6RAX - chains 3 and 7 of the 13 polymer chains in the assembly; structure by electron microscopy, 3.99 A resolution.

Chain 3:
Molecule: DNA replication licensing factor Mcm3
Organism: Drosophila melanogaster
Notes: EC 3.6.4.12
Reference sequence: Q9XYU1 (MCM3_DROME); residues 1-819 here = UniProt positions 1-819
Sequence (819 residues; numbered 1 to 819; the number before each row is that of its first residue):
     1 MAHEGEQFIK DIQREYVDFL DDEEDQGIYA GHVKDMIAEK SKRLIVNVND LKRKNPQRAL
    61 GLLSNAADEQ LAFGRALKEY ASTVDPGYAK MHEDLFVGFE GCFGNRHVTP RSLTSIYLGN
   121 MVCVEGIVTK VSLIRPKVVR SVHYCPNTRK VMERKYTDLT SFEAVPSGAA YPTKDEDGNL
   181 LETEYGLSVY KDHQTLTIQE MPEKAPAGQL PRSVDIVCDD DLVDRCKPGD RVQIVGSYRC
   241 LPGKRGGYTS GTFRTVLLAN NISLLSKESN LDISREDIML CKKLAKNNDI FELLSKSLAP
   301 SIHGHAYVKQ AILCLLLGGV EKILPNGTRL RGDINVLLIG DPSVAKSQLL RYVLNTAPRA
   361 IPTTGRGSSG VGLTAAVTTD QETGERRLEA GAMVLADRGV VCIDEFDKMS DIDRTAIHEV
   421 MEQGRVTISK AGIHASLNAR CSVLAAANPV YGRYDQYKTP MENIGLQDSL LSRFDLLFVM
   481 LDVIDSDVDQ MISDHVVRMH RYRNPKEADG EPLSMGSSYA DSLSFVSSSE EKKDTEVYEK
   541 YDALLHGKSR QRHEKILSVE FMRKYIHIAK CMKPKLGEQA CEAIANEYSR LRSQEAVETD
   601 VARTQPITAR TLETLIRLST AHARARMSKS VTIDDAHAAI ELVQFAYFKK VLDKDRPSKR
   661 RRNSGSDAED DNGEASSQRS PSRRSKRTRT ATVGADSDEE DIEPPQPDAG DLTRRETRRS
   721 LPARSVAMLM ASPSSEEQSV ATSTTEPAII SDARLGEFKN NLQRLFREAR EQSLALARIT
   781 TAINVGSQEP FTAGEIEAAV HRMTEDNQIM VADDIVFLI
Unresolved in the structure: 1-3, 247-249, 303, 306-307, 339, 344, 508-519, 649-819
Small-molecule neighbours:
  - ADP (adenosine-5'-diphosphate): E422, A609, R610, E613
  - ATP (adenosine-5'-triphosphate): S301, I302, H305, G340, D341, P342, S343, A345, K346, S347, Q348, D404, E405, A447, N448
Curated features (UniProtKB/Swiss-Prot):
  - motif: S472 to D475 (Arginine finger)
  - binding site (ADP): Q348, L388, E389, A390, A392
  - modified residue: S522 (Phosphoserine), Y538 (Phosphotyrosine), S664 (Phosphoserine), S666 (Phosphoserine), S680 (Phosphoserine), S682 (Phosphoserine), T690 (Phosphothreonine), T692 (Phosphothreonine), S697 (Phosphoserine), S735 (Phosphoserine), S739 (Phosphoserine)
  - mutagenesis: K346 (K346A: Greatly reduces complex helicase activity)
What the authors report for this chain:
  - catalytic residues: R473 (citing earlier work)
  - mutagenesis - R473A: abolished catalytic activity

Chain 7:
Molecule: DNA replication licensing factor Mcm7
Organism: Drosophila melanogaster
Notes: EC 3.6.4.12
Reference sequence: Q9XYU0 (MCM7_DROME); residues 1-720 here = UniProt positions 1-720
Sequence (720 residues; numbered 1 to 720; the number before each row is that of its first residue):
     1 MARRDYAQDR ESIKTFLSEF CKCDDDGKKE FVYGSQLVKL AHREQVLITI DLDDLAEFNE
    61 SLAEAVVDNC RRYTSIFSDV IAELLPSYKQ QEVHAKDALD VYIEHRLMME SRTRNPMEQR
   121 DERNSFPSEL MKRFEVGFKP LSTEKAHSIR EVKAQHIGKL VTVRGIVTRC TEVKPMMVVA
   181 TYTCDRCGSE TYQPVNSLSF TPVHDCPSDD CRVNKAGGRL YLQTRGSKFV KFQEVKMQEH
   241 SDQVPVGHIP RSMTIMCRGE VTRMAQPGDH IVVSGVFLPL MRTGFAQMIQ GLLSETFLQA
   301 HRIICINKND EISDKDAELT PEELEELAQD DFYERLATSL APEIYGHLDV KKALLLLLVG
   361 GVDKRPDGMK IRGNINICLM GDPGVAKSQL LGYISRLAVR SQYTTGRGSS GVGLTAAVMK
   421 DPLTGEMTLE GGALVLADQG VCCIDEFDKM ADQDRTAIHE VMEQQTISIA KAGIMTTLNA
   481 RVSILAAANP AFGRYNPRRT VEQNIQLPAA LLSRFDLLWL IQDKPDRDND LRLAKHITYV
   541 HSHSKQPPTR VKALDMNLMR RYINLCKRKN PTIPDELTDY IVGAYVELRR EARNQKDMTF
   601 TSARNLLGIL RLSTALARLR LSDSVEKDDV AEALRLLEMS KDSLNQIHEH QKGHVPNTSD
   661 RIFAIVRELA GSGKAVKISD IMDRCTTKGF KPDQVDKCID DYEELNVWQV NMGRTKITFM
Unresolved in the structure: 1-2, 111-118, 647-720
Disulfide bonds: C187-C211
Small-molecule neighbours: ADP (adenosine-5'-diphosphate): I344, Y345, H347, D382, P383, G384, V385, A386, K387, S388, Q389, I537
What the authors report for this chain:
  - catalytic residues: R514 (citing earlier work)
  - mutagenesis - R514A: unchanged catalytic activity

How chain 3 and chain 7 interact:
Contacting residue pairs - 74 pairs, chain 3 then chain 7:
  R135(3) - L293(7)
  P136(3) - L292(7)
  P136(3) - L293(7)
  P136(3) - S294(7)  hydrogen bond (backbone-side chain)
  P136(3) - T296(7)
  K137(3) - L292(7)
  K137(3) - S294(7)  hydrogen bond (backbone-side chain)
  V138(3) - L292(7)  hydrogen bond (backbone-backbone)
  Y144(3) - Y6(7)
  Y144(3) - R72(7)
  R149(3) - D5(7)  salt bridge
  R149(3) - Y6(7)  hydrogen bond (side chain-backbone)
  R149(3) - A7(7)
  Y156(3) - L292(7)  hydrophobic
  E182(3) - R72(7)  salt bridge
  E184(3) - Y6(7)
  E184(3) - N69(7)  hydrogen bond
  E184(3) - R72(7)  salt bridge
  Y185(3) - N69(7)
  Y185(3) - M281(7)
  G186(3) - D68(7)
  G186(3) - I157(7)
  L187(3) - N69(7)
  S188(3) - I157(7)
  Y190(3) - K153(7)  hydrogen bond (side chain-backbone)
  Y190(3) - A154(7)
  Y190(3) - Q155(7)  hydrogen bond (side chain-backbone)
  Y190(3) - H156(7)  hydrogen bond (side chain-backbone)
  Y190(3) - I157(7)
  K191(3) - A154(7)
  D192(3) - K153(7)
  D192(3) - A154(7)  hydrogen bond (side chain-backbone)
  H193(3) - L293(7)
  D220(3) - A154(7)
  K322(3) - H541(7)
  L324(3) - E343(7)
  L324(3) - V540(7)
  L324(3) - S544(7)
  L324(3) - K545(7)
  P325(3) - S544(7)
  P325(3) - K545(7)
  L330(3) - H541(7)
  T383(3) - L293(7)
  V394(3) - G247(7)
  V394(3) - H248(7)
  D397(3) - V246(7)
  R398(3) - V246(7)
  T415(3) - R407(7)
  E419(3) - T405(7)
  E419(3) - G408(7)
  G432(3) - M419(7)
  I433(3) - Q238(7)
  H434(3) - T168(7)
  H434(3) - R169(7)  hydrogen bond
  H434(3) - Q238(7)  hydrogen bond (backbone-side chain)
  A435(3) - Q238(7)
  S436(3) - S241(7)  hydrogen bond (backbone-side chain)
  S436(3) - P250(7)
  L437(3) - S241(7)
  L437(3) - H248(7)
  L437(3) - P250(7)
  N438(3) - S241(7)
  Q467(3) - K449(7)  hydrogen bond
  K575(3) - S542(7)
  L576(3) - T538(7)
  L576(3) - S542(7)
  I584(3) - T538(7)
  A585(3) - D530(7)
  A585(3) - L531(7)  hydrophobic
  S589(3) - R527(7)
  S589(3) - D530(7)  hydrogen bond
  R592(3) - D523(7)  salt bridge
  T608(3) - P383(7)
  L612(3) - I537(7)  hydrophobic
Also at the interface, not in a pair above, chain 3 (56 interface residues in all): T157, Y171, I323, N326, G327, E382, L388, I412, C581, N586, Y588, E613
Also at the interface, not in a pair above, chain 7 (49 interface residues in all): G158, I249, P279, M288, R396, K524, H543

Summary:
The interface between chain 3 and chain 7 involves 56 residues on one side and 49 on the other, with 14
hydrogen bonds and 4 salt bridges. Polar pairs include R149(3)-D5(7), E182(3)-R72(7) and E184(3)-R72(7). From
the paper: catalytic residues R473(3) and R514(7); R473A of chain 3 abolishes catalytic activity.
Here chain 3 is DNA replication licensing factor Mcm3 and chain 7 is DNA replication licensing factor Mcm7,
both from Drosophila melanogaster. Entry 6RAX (D. melanogaster CMG-DNA, State 1B) was determined by electron
microscopy, deposited together with 6RAZ, 6RAW and 6RAY.
